8ZB8 - chains B and C of the 6 polymer chains in the assembly; structure by X-ray diffraction, 2.94 A resolution.

# Chain B
Molecule: Tubulin beta chain
Source organism: Sus scrofa
UniProtKB: A0A8D1UIR5 (A0A8D1UIR5_PIG); residue numbers follow UniProt; this construct covers 1-445
Sequence (445 residues; numbered 1 to 445; the number before each row is that of its first residue):
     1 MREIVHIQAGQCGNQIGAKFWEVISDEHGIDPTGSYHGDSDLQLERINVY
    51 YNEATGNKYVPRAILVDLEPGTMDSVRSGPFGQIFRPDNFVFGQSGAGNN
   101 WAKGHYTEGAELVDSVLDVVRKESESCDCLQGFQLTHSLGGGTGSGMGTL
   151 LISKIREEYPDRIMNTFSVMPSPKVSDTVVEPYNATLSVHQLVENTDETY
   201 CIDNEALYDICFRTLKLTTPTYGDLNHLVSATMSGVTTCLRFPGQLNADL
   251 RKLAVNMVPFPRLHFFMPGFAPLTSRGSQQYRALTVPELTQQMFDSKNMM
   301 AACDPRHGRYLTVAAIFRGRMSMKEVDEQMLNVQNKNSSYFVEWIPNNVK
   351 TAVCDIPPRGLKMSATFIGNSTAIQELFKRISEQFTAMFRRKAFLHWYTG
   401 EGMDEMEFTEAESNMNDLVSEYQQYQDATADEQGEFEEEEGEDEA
Unresolved in the structure: 1, 429-445
Ion coordination: Mg2+: Gln-11 (together with GDP)
Ligand contacts:
  - A1D8I (N,2-dimethyl-N-(1-methylindol-5-yl)thieno[3,2-d]pyrimidin-4-amine): Val-236, Cys-239, Leu-240, Leu-246, Ala-248, Lys-252, Leu-253, Asn-256, Met-257, Thr-312, Val-313, Ala-314, Ala-315, Ile-316, Asn-347, Asn-348, Val-349, Lys-350, Ala-352
  - GDP (guanosine-5'-diphosphate): Gly-10, Gln-11, Cys-12, Gln-15, Ile-16, Asp-67, Asn-99, Ser-138, Gly-140, Gly-141, Gly-142, Thr-143, Gly-144, Ser-145, Val-169, Pro-171, Val-175, Asp-177, Glu-181, Asn-204, Leu-207, Tyr-222, Leu-225, Asn-226

# Chain C
Molecule: Detyrosinated tubulin alpha-1B chain
Source organism: Sus scrofa
UniProtKB: Q2XVP4 (TBA1B_PIG); numbering as in UniProt (aligned over 1-450)
Sequence (450 residues; row label = number of the first residue in the row):
     1 MRECISIHVGQAGVQIGNACWELYCLEHGIQPDGQMPSDKTIGGGDDSFN
    51 TFFSETGAGKHVPRAVFVDLEPTVIDEVRTGTYRQLFHPEQLITGKEDAA
   101 NNYARGHYTIGKEIIDLVLDRIRKLADQCTGLQGFLVFHSFGGGTGSGFT
   151 SLLMERLSVDYGKKSKLEFSIYPAPQVSTAVVEPYNSILTTHTTLEHSDC
   201 AFMVDNEAIYDICRRNLDIERPTYTNLNRLISQIVSSITASLRFDGALNV
   251 DLTEFQTNLVPYPRIHFPLATYAPVISAEKAYHEQLSVAEITNACFEPAN
   301 QMVKCDPRHGKYMACCLLYRGDVVPKDVNAAIATIKTKRSIQFVDWCPTG
   351 FKVGINYQPPTVVPGGDLAKVQRAVCMLSNTTAIAEAWARLDHKFDLMYA
   401 KRAFVHWYVGEGMEEGEFSEAREDMAALEKDYEEVGVDSVEGEGEEEGEE
Unresolved in the structure: 441-450
Ion coordination: Ca2+: Asp-39, Thr-41, Gly-44, Glu-55
Ligand contacts:
  - A1D8I (N,2-dimethyl-N-(1-methylindol-5-yl)thieno[3,2-d]pyrimidin-4-amine): Thr-179, Ala-180, Val-181
  - GTP (guanosine-5'-triphosphate): Gly-10, Gln-11, Ala-12, Gln-15, Ile-16, Asp-69, Glu-71, Asp-98, Ala-99, Ala-100, Asn-101, Ser-140, Gly-142, Gly-143, Gly-144, Thr-145, Gly-146, Ile-171, Pro-173, Val-177, Ser-178, Thr-179, Glu-183, Asn-206, Tyr-224, Leu-227, Asn-228, Ile-231
Swiss-Prot annotation at these positions:
  - motif: Met-1 to Cys-4 (MREC motif)
  - active site: Glu-254
  - binding site (GTP): Gly-10, Gln-11, Ala-12, Gln-15, Glu-71, Ala-99, Ser-140, Gly-143, Gly-144, Thr-145, Gly-146, Thr-179, Glu-183, Asn-206, Tyr-224, Asn-228, Leu-252
  - binding site (Mg(2+)): Glu-71
  - modified residue: Lys-40 (N6,N6,N6-trimethyllysine), Ser-48 (Phosphoserine), Ser-232 (Phosphoserine), Tyr-282 (3'-nitrotyrosine), Arg-339 (Omega-N-methylarginine), Ser-439 (Phosphoserine), Glu-443 (5-glutamyl polyglutamate), Glu-445 (5-glutamyl polyglutamate)
  - cross-link (Glycyl lysine isopeptide (Lys-Gly)): Lys-326 (interchain with G-Cter in ubiquitin), Lys-370 (interchain with G-Cter in ubiquitin)

# Chain B / chain C interface
Contacting residue pairs - 35 pairs, chain B then chain C:
  Gln-94(B) with Met-1(C)
  Ser-95(B) with Arg-2(C)
  Asn-99(B) with Glu-254(C), hydrogen bond
  Asp-177(B) with Lys-352(C), hydrogen bond (backbone-side chain)
  Thr-178(B) with Asn-258(C)
  Val-179(B) with Asn-258(C), hydrogen bond (backbone-side chain); Pro-348(C), hydrophobic
  Thr-219(B) with Lys-326(C); Asn-329(C)
  Ala-387(B) with Trp-346(C)
  Met-388(B) with Trp-346(C)
  Arg-390(B) with Asp-345(C), salt bridge; Ser-439(C), hydrogen bond
  Arg-391(B) with Tyr-262(C), hydrogen bond (backbone-side chain); Asp-345(C), salt bridge; Trp-346(C); Glu-434(C), hydrogen bond (side chain-backbone); Val-435(C); Val-437(C), hydrogen bond (side chain-backbone); Asp-438(C); Ser-439(C), hydrogen bond
  Lys-392(B) with Tyr-262(C)
  Ala-393(B) with Tyr-262(C); Trp-346(C), hydrophobic
  Phe-394(B) with Thr-257(C); Asn-258(C); Val-260(C); Pro-261(C), hydrogen bond (backbone-backbone); Trp-346(C), hydrophobic
  His-396(B) with Val-260(C), hydrogen bond (side chain-backbone); Pro-261(C); Pro-263(C)
  Trp-397(B) with Gln-256(C); Thr-257(C), hydrogen bond (side chain-backbone); Val-260(C)
Also at the interface, not in a pair above, chain B (17 interface residues in all): Val-180

# Overview
17 residues of chain B and 21 residues of chain C are in contact, with 11 hydrogen bonds and 2 salt bridges.
Among the polar pairs are Arg-390(B)/Asp-345(C), Arg-391(B)/Asp-345(C) and Asn-99(B)/Glu-254(C). Ligands of
chain B: GDP and compound A1D8I.
Chain B is Tubulin beta chain and chain C is Detyrosinated tubulin alpha-1B chain, both from Sus scrofa; the
structure, Crystal structure of T2R-TTL-DPP21 complex, was determined by X-ray diffraction.
